PDB entry 7LXJ | X-ray diffraction, 1.93 A resolution | chains A and C of the 3 polymer chains in the assembly

Chain A:
Molecule: DNA-7-methylguanine glycosylase
From: Bacillus cereus
UniProtKB: C2T7T7 (C2T7T7_BACCE); residues 1-237 here = UniProt positions 1-237
Chain sequence (241 residues; each row starts with the number of its first residue; numbers below 1 keep their minus sign (Gly-3 is residue -3)):
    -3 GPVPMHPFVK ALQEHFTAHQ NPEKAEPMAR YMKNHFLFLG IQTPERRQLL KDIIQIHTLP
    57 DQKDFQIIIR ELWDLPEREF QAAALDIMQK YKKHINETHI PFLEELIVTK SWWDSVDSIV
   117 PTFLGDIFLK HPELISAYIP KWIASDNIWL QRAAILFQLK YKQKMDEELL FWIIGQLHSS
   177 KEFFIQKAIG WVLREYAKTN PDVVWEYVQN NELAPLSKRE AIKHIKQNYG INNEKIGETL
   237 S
Disordered / not traced: -3 to -2, 226-237
Construct notes: expression tag (-3 to 0)
Bound ions: Ca2+ near Asp142 (its only coordinating residue here)
Ligand contacts: YNY (methyl (8R)-8-{[(4P)-6-amino-3H-purin-3-yl]methyl}-4-hydroxy-6-(5,6,7-trimethoxy-1H-indole-2-carbonyl)-3,6,7,8-tetrahydropyrrolo[3,2-e]indole-2-carboxylate): Tyr27, Met28, Trp109, Asp110, Leu155, Trp187, Glu191
From the paper describing this entry:
  - catalytic residues: Trp109, Asp113, Trp187
  - conformationally variable residues (side-chain flip): Lys156
  - binding site for YNY: Tyr27, Met28, Trp109, Asp110, Leu155, Trp187

Chain C:
Molecule: 9-nt DNA strand
Sequence (9 nucleotides; each row starts with the number of its first residue):
     1 TGCCTTTGC
Ligand contacts: YNY (methyl (8R)-8-{[(4P)-6-amino-3H-purin-3-yl]methyl}-4-hydroxy-6-(5,6,7-trimethoxy-1H-indole-2-carbonyl)-3,6,7,8-tetrahydropyrrolo[3,2-e]indole-2-carboxylate): DC4, DT5, DT6, DT7, DG8, DC9

Interface between chain A and chain C:
Pairs across the interface (7; chain A residue first):
  Gln38(A) - DT6(C)  hydrogen bond to the phosphate
  Gln38(A) - DT7(C)  phosphate contact
  Thr39(A) - DT7(C)  hydrogen bond to the phosphate
  Thr39(A) - DG8(C)  phosphate contact
  Pro40(A) - DT7(C)  phosphate contact
  Arg43(A) - DG8(C)  salt bridge to the phosphate
  Lys156(A) - DC9(C)  salt bridge to the phosphate

Overview:
The interface between chain A and chain C involves 5 residues on one side and 4 on the other; the contacts
include 2 hydrogen bonds and 2 salt bridges. Among the polar pairs are Gln38(A)-DT6(C), Thr39(A)-DT7(C) and
Arg43(A)-DG8(C). The paper reports catalytic residues Trp109(A), Asp113(A) and Trp187(A); a binding site for
YNY at Tyr27(A), Met28(A) and Trp109(A) among others.
Here chain A is DNA-7-methylguanine glycosylase (Bacillus cereus) and chain C is a 9-nt DNA strand. Entry 7LXJ
(Bacillus cereus DNA glycosylase AlkD bound to a duocarmycin SA-adenine nucleobase adduct and DNA containing
an ...) was determined by X-ray diffraction (same publication as 7LXH).
